3PSH - chain A; structure by X-ray diffraction, 1.50 A resolution.

# Chain A
Molecule: protein HI_1472
Source organism: Haemophilus influenzae
Reference sequence: P44206 (Y1472_HAEIN); numbering as in UniProt (aligned over 22-347)
Amino-acid sequence (326 residues; each row starts with the number of its first residue):
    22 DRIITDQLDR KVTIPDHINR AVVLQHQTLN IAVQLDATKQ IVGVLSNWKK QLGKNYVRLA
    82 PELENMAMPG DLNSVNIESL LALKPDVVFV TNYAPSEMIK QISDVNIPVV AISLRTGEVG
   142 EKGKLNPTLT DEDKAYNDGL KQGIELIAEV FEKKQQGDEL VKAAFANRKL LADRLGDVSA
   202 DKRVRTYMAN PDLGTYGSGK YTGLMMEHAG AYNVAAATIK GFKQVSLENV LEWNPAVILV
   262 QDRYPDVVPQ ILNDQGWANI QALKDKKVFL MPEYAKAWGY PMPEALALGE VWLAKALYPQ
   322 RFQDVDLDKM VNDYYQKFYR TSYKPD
Curated features (UniProtKB/Swiss-Prot):
  - binding site (molybdate): His47, Gln48, Tyr217, Arg264, Gly300, Tyr301
Small-molecule neighbours: molybdate ion (MOO): His47, Gln48, Gln72, Tyr217, Arg264, Trp299, Gly300, Tyr301
Reported in the primary citation:
  - binding site for molybdate ion: His47, Gln48, Tyr114, Tyr217, Arg264, Gly300, Tyr301

# Overview
Ligands of chain A: molybdate ion. UniProt lists 6 molybdate-binding residues. The paper reports a binding
site for molybdate ion at His47, Gln48 and Tyr114 among others.
Chain A is protein HI_1472 (Haemophilus influenzae); the structure, Classification of a Haemophilus influenzae
ABC transporter HI1470/71 through its cognate molybdate periplasmic binding protein MolA ..., was determined
by X-ray diffraction, deposited together with 3PSA.
